Entry 3PWL (X-ray diffraction, 1.65 A resolution); this record covers chains A and C of the 3 polymer chains in the assembly.

# Chain A
Name: HLA class I histocompatibility antigen, A-2 alpha chain
From: Homo sapiens
Reference sequence: P01892 (1A02_HUMAN); residues 1-275 here correspond to UniProt positions 25-299 (UniProt number = residue number + 24)
Amino-acid sequence (275 residues; numbered 1 to 275; the number before each row is that of its first residue):
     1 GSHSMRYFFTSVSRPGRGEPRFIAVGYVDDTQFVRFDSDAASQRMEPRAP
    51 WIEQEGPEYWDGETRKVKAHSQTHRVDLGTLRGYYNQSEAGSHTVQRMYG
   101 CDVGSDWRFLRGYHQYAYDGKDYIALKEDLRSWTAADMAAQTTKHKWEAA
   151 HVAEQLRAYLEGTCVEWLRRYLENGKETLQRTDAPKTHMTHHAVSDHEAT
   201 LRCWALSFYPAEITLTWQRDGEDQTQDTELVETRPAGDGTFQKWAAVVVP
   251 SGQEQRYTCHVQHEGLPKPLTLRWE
Disulfide bonds: Cys-101/Cys-164, Cys-203/Cys-259
Reported in the primary citation:
  - conformationally variable residues (helix shift): Ala-150

# Chain C
Name: HuD peptide
Amino-acid sequence (9 residues; row label = number of the first residue in the row):
     1 LGYGFVNYI
Reported in the primary citation:
  - contacts within the chain: Tyr-3/Phe-5

# Chain A / chain C interface
Contacting residue pairs - 44 pairs, chain A then chain C:
  Met-5(A) / Leu-1(C)
  Tyr-7(A) / Leu-1(C)  hydrogen bond (side chain-backbone)
  Tyr-7(A) / Gly-2(C)  hydrogen bond (side chain-backbone)
  Tyr-59(A) / Leu-1(C)  hydrophobic
  Glu-63(A) / Leu-1(C)
  Glu-63(A) / Gly-2(C)  hydrogen bond (side chain-backbone)
  Lys-66(A) / Leu-1(C)
  Lys-66(A) / Gly-2(C)  hydrogen bond (side chain-backbone)
  Lys-66(A) / Tyr-3(C)
  Lys-66(A) / Gly-4(C)
  Ala-69(A) / Val-6(C)  hydrophobic
  His-70(A) / Tyr-3(C)  hydrogen bond (side chain-backbone)
  His-70(A) / Phe-5(C)
  His-70(A) / Val-6(C)
  Thr-73(A) / Val-6(C)
  Thr-73(A) / Asn-7(C)
  Thr-73(A) / Tyr-8(C)
  Val-76(A) / Tyr-8(C)  hydrophobic
  Asp-77(A) / Tyr-8(C)
  Asp-77(A) / Ile-9(C)  hydrogen bond (side chain-backbone)
  Thr-80(A) / Ile-9(C)
  Leu-81(A) / Ile-9(C)  hydrophobic
  Tyr-84(A) / Ile-9(C)  hydrogen bond (side chain-backbone)
  Arg-97(A) / Tyr-3(C)  hydrogen bond
  Arg-97(A) / Asn-7(C)  hydrogen bond
  Tyr-99(A) / Gly-2(C)
  Tyr-99(A) / Tyr-3(C)  hydrogen bond (side chain-backbone)
  His-114(A) / Tyr-3(C)  hydrogen bond
  Tyr-116(A) / Ile-9(C)
  Tyr-123(A) / Ile-9(C)
  Thr-143(A) / Ile-9(C)  hydrogen bond (side chain-backbone)
  Trp-147(A) / Asn-7(C)
  Trp-147(A) / Tyr-8(C)  hydrogen bond (side chain-backbone)
  Trp-147(A) / Ile-9(C)  hydrophobic
  Val-152(A) / Asn-7(C)
  Gln-155(A) / Phe-5(C)
  Leu-156(A) / Tyr-3(C)  hydrophobic
  Leu-156(A) / Phe-5(C)  hydrophobic
  Tyr-159(A) / Leu-1(C)  hydrogen bond (side chain-backbone)
  Tyr-159(A) / Gly-2(C)
  Tyr-159(A) / Tyr-3(C)  hydrophobic
  Thr-163(A) / Leu-1(C)
  Trp-167(A) / Leu-1(C)  hydrophobic
  Tyr-171(A) / Leu-1(C)  hydrogen bond (side chain-backbone)
Also at the interface, not in a pair above, chain A (28 interface residues in all): Lys-146

# In short
28 residues of chain A and 9 residues of chain C are in contact; the contacts include 15 hydrogen bonds. Among
the polar pairs are Tyr-7(A)/Leu-1(C), Tyr-7(A)/Gly-2(C) and Glu-63(A)/Gly-2(C). From the paper:
conformational variability at Ala-150(A); contacts within the chain involving Tyr-3(C) and Phe-5(C).
Here chain A is HLA class I histocompatibility antigen, A-2 alpha chain (Homo sapiens) and chain C is HuD
peptide. Entry 3PWL (Human Class I MHC HLA-A2 in complex with the HuD peptide) was determined by X-ray
diffraction, deposited together with 3PWJ, 3PWN and 3PWP.
